Entry 3SYC (X-ray diffraction, 3.41 A resolution); this record covers chain A.

# Chain A
Name: G protein-activated inward rectifier potassium channel 2
Source organism: Mus musculus
UniProtKB: P48542 (IRK6_MOUSE); residues 52-380 here = UniProt positions 52-380
Sequence (340 residues; row label = number of the first residue in the row):
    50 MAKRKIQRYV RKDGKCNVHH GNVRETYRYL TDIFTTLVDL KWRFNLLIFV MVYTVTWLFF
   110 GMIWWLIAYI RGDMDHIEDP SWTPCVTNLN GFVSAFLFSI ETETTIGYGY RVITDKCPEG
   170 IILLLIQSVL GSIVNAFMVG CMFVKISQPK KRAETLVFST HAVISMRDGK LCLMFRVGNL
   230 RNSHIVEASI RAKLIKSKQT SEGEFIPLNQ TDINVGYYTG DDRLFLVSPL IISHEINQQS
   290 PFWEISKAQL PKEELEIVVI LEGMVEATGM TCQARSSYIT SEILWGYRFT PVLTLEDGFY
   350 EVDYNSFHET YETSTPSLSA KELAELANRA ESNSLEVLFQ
Unresolved in the structure: 50-54, 70-75, 122-133, 383-389
Cystine bridges: Cys134-Cys166
Sequence notes: expression tag (50-51, 381-389); engineered mutation Asn228 (Asp in P48542)
Metal / ion sites: K+ site 1: Thr154, Ile155; K+ site 2 near Thr154 (its only coordinating residue here); K+ site 3: Ile155, Gly156; K+ site 4: Gly156, Tyr157
From the paper describing this entry:
  - mutagenesis - D228N: abolished binding to Na+
  - mutagenesis - R201A: decreased signaling in response to acetylcholine

# Overview
Thr154 and Ile155 form the K+ site 1. Ile155 and Gly156 coordinate K+ site 3. From the paper: D228N abolishes
binding to Na+; R201A reduces signaling in response to acetylcholine.
Chain A is G protein-activated inward rectifier potassium channel 2 (Mus musculus); the structure, Crystal
structure of the G protein-gated inward rectifier K+ channel GIRK2 (Kir3.2) D228N mutant, was determined by
X-ray diffraction together with 3SYA, 3SYO, 3SYP and 3SYQ from the same study.
